4M4O - chains A and B; structure by X-ray diffraction, 2.00 A resolution.

Chain A:
Molecule: Lysozyme C
Organism: Gallus gallus
Notes: EC 3.2.1.17
UniProt: P00698 (LYSC_CHICK); residues 1-129 here correspond to UniProt positions 19-147 (UniProt number = residue number + 18)
Sequence (129 residues; each row starts with the number of its first residue):
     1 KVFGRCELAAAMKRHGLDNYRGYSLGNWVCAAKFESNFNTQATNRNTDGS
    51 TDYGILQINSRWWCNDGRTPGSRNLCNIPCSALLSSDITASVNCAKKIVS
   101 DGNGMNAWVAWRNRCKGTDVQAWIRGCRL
Cystine bridges: Cys6-Cys127, Cys30-Cys115, Cys64-Cys80, Cys76-Cys94
Swiss-Prot annotation at these positions:
  - active site: Glu35, Asp52
  - binding site (substrate): Asp101

Chain B:
Molecule: 59-nt RNA strand
Sequence (59 nucleotides; each row starts with the number of its first residue):
     1 GGGUUCAUCAGGGCUAAAGAGUGCAGAGUUACUUAGUUCACUGCAGACUU
    51 GACGAACCC
Ion coordination: Mg2+ near A17 (its only coordinating residue here); Na+ near G21 (its only coordinating residue here)

How chain A and chain B interact:
Pairs across the interface - 16 pairs, chain A then chain B:
  Lys1(A) - U30(B)  phosphate contact
  Lys1(A) - A31(B)  salt bridge to the phosphate
  Arg5(A) - A35(B)  salt bridge to the phosphate
  Cys6(A) - A35(B)  base contact
  Glu7(A) - U30(B)  hydrogen bond to the sugar
  Glu7(A) - A35(B)  base contact
  Ala10(A) - U30(B)  base contact
  Ala10(A) - A35(B)  base contact
  Gly126(A) - A35(B)  base contact
  Gly126(A) - G36(B)  phosphate contact
  Cys127(A) - A35(B)  base contact
  Arg128(A) - G28(B)  hydrogen bond to the base
  Arg128(A) - U30(B)  hydrogen bond to the base
  Arg128(A) - A35(B)  hydrogen bond to the base
  Arg128(A) - G36(B)  hydrogen bond to the base
  Arg128(A) - C39(B)  base contact
Interface residues without a listed pair, chain A (9 interface residues in all): Phe3
Interface residues without a listed pair, chain B (7 interface residues in all): U33

In short:
Chain A and chain B form an interface of 9 and 7 residues respectively, with 5 hydrogen bonds and 2 salt
bridges. Polar contacts include Arg128(A)-G28(B), Arg128(A)-U30(B) and Arg128(A)-A35(B). From UniProt:
active-site residues Glu35(A) and Asp52(A) and substrate-binding residue Asp101(A) on chain A.
Chain A is Lysozyme C (Gallus gallus) and chain B is a 59-nt RNA strand; the structure, Crystal structure of
the aptamer minE-lysozyme complex, was determined by X-ray diffraction.
